7S7C - chains A and B of the 7 polymer chains in the assembly; structure by electron microscopy, 3.62 A resolution.

== Chain A ==
Protein: Exosome RNA helicase MTR4
Organism: Homo sapiens
Notes: EC 3.6.4.13
Reference sequence: P42285 (MTREX_HUMAN); residues 1-1042 here = UniProt positions 1-1042
Sequence (1045 residues; row label = number of the first residue in the row; numbers below 1 keep their minus sign (Ser-2 is residue -2)):
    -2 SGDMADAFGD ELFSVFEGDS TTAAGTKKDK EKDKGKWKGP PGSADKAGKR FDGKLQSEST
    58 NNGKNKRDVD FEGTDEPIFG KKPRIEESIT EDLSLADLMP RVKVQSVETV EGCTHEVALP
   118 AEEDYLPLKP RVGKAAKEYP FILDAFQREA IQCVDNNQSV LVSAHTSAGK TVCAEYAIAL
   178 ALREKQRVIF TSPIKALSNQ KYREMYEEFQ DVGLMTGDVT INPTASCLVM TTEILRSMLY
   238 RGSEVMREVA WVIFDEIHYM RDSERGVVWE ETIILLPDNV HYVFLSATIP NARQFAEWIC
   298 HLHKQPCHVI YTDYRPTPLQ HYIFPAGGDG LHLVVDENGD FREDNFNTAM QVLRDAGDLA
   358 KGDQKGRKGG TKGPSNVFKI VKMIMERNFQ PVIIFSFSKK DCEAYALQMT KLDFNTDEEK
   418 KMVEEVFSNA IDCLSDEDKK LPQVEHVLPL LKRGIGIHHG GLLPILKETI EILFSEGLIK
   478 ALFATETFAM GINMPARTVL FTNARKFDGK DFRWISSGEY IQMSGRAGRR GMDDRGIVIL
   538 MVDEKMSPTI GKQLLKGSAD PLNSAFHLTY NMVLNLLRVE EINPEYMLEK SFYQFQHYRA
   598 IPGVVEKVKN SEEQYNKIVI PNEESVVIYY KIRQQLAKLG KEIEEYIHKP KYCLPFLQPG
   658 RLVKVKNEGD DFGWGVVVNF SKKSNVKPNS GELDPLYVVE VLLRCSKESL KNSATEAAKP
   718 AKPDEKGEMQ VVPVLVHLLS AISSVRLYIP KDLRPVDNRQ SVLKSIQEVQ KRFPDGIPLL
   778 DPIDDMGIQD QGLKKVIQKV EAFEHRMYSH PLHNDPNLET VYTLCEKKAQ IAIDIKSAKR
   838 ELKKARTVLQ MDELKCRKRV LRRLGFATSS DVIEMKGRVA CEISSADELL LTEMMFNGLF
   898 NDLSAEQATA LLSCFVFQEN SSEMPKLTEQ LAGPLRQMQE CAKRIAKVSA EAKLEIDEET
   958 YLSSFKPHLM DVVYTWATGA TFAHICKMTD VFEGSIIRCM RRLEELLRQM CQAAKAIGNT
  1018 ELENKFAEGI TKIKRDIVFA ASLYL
Unresolved in the structure: -2 to 95, 357-369, 682-691
Construct notes: expression tag (-2 to 0)
From the paper describing this entry:
  - binding site for the 28-nt RNA strand: Phe504
  - mutagenesis - E253Q: abolished catalytic activity (citing earlier work)

== Chain B ==
Protein: Zinc finger CCHC domain-containing protein 8
Organism: Homo sapiens
Reference sequence: Q6NZY4 (ZCHC8_HUMAN); the construct lacks a stretch of the UniProt sequence and is renumbered around it, so the offset changes along the chain: 1-244 = UniProt 1-244; 271-403 = UniProt 271-403; 496-507 = UniProt 404-415; 508-707 = UniProt 508-707
Sequence (618 residues; each row starts with the number of its first residue; note: 117 numbers in that range are skipped by the numbering (no residue carries them; nothing is unmodelled there); a row labelled like 246A-246Y holds insertion residues (246A, then the next letters in order); numbers below 1 keep their minus sign (Ser-2 is residue -2)):
    -2 SGDMAAEVYF GDLELFEPFD HPEESIPKPV HTRFKDDDGD EEDENGVGDA ELRERLRQCE
    58 ETIEQLRAEN QELKRKLNIL TRPSGILVND TKLDGPILQI LFMNNAISKQ YHQEIEEFVS
   118 NLVKRFEEQQ KNDVEKTSFN LLPQPSSIVL EEDHKVEESC AIKNNKEAFS VVGSVLYFTN
   178 FCLDKLGQPL LNENPQLSEG WEIPKYHQVF SHIVSLEGQE IQVKAKRPKP HCFNCGSEEH
   238 QMKDCPM
   246 P
246A-246Y RNAARISEKRKEYMDACGEANNQNF
   271 QQRYHAEEVE ERFGRFKPGV ISEELQDALG VTDKSLPPFI YRMRQLGYPP GWLKEAELEN
   331 SGLALYDGKD GTDGETEVGE IQQNKSVTYD LSKLVNYPGF NISTPRGIPD EWRIFGSIPM
   391 QACQQKDVFA NYL
   496 TSNFQAPGVK SGGAVDEDAL TLEELEEQQR RIWAALEQAE SVNSDSDVPV DTPLTGNSVA
   556 SSPCPNELDL PVPEGKTSEK QTLDEPEVPE IFTKKSEAGH ASSPDSEVTS LCQKEKAELA
   616 PVNTEGALLD NGSVVPNCDI SNGGSQKLFP ADTSPSTATK IHSPIPDMSK FATGITPFEF
   676 ENMAESTGMY LRIRSLLKNS PRNQQKNKKA SE
Unresolved in the structure: -2 to 65, 217-227, 246A-246Y, 339-354, 496-658, 703-707
Construct notes: expression tag (-2 to 0)
Ion coordination: Zn2+: Cys229, Cys232, Ser234, His237, Cys242
From the paper describing this entry:
  - disease-associated variants - P186L: decreased expression (citing earlier work)

== How chain A and chain B interact ==
Contacting residue pairs (170):
  Arg200(A) with Ser681(B); Tyr685(B)
  Glu204(A) with Leu686(B)
  Met212(A) with Phe673(B), hydrophobic; Phe675(B), hydrophobic
  Gly214(A) with Asn677(B)
  Asp215(A) with Asn677(B)
  Val216(A) with Asn677(B)
  Thr217(A) with Glu676(B), hydrogen bond (side chain-backbone); Asn677(B), hydrogen bond (backbone-backbone); Met678(B), hydrogen bond; Ala679(B)
  Ile218(A) with Ala679(B)
  Pro220(A) with Phe675(B), hydrophobic; Met678(B), hydrophobic
  Ile231(A) with Phe673(B), hydrophobic
  Met235(A) with Phe673(B), hydrophobic
  Leu236(A) with Phe666(B)
  Tyr237(A) with Phe666(B)
  Arg238(A) with Ala667(B); Thr671(B)
  Gly239(A) with Met663(B); Phe666(B); Ala667(B)
  Met243(A) with Met663(B)
  Arg244(A) with Asp662(B), salt bridge; Met663(B)
  Leu272(A) with Ile660(B)
  Asp326(A) with Leu333(B); Tyr336(B), hydrogen bond
  Gly327(A) with Ala334(B); Tyr336(B)
  Leu328(A) with Ala334(B), hydrogen bond (backbone-backbone); Leu335(B); Tyr336(B), hydrogen bond (backbone-backbone)
  His329(A) with Tyr336(B)
  Leu330(A) with Tyr336(B), hydrogen bond (backbone-backbone); Asp337(B)
  Arg339(A) with Asp337(B), salt bridge; Gly338(B)
  Asn342(A) with Gly338(B)
  Gly370(A) with Ser331(B), hydrogen bond (backbone-side chain)
  Lys376(A) with Ser331(B)
  Ile377(A) with Leu333(B), hydrophobic
  Met380(A) with Leu335(B), hydrophobic
  Glu383(A) with Asn330(B); Ser331(B)
  Arg384(A) with Leu333(B), hydrogen bond (side chain-backbone); Leu335(B)
  Lys397(A) with Gln271(B)
  Glu400(A) with Gln272(B); Arg273(B), salt bridge; Tyr274(B)
  Ala401(A) with Gln271(B)
  Leu404(A) with Tyr274(B), hydrophobic; Glu277(B)
  Lys408(A) with Lys324(B); Glu325(B); Glu327(B), hydrogen bond (side chain-backbone); Leu328(B)
  Met419(A) with Asn694(B)
  Glu422(A) with Leu691(B)
  Val423(A) with Leu692(B), hydrophobic
  Asn426(A) with Met684(B); Arg687(B); Leu691(B)
  Pro439(A) with His275(B)
  Gln440(A) with Tyr274(B), hydrogen bond (backbone-side chain)
  His443(A) with Tyr274(B); His275(B)
  Val444(A) with Tyr274(B), hydrophobic
  Ile454(A) with Tyr274(B), hydrophobic
  Leu459(A) with Tyr274(B), hydrophobic
  Leu463(A) with Tyr274(B)
  Ser472(A) with Arg697(B)
  Glu473(A) with Arg697(B); Asn698(B)
  Leu475(A) with Pro696(B)
  Arg575(A) with Phe666(B), hydrogen bond (side chain-backbone); Thr668(B); Ile670(B)
  Val576(A) with Phe666(B)
  Glu577(A) with Pro661(B); Lys665(B), salt bridge
  Glu578(A) with Pro659(B); Pro661(B)
  Tyr583(A) with Ile660(B)
  Pro647(A) with Glu190(B)
  Lys648(A) with Pro142(B)
  Tyr649(A) with Pro142(B), hydrophobic
  Leu651(A) with Glu190(B); Trp198(B)
  Pro652(A) with Gln141(B); Gly184(B); Gln185(B)
  Phe653(A) with Ser143(B); Leu183(B)
  Leu654(A) with Trp198(B)
  Gln655(A) with Asp181(B); Gly184(B); Gln185(B)
  Pro656(A) with Glu199(B); Pro201(B)
  Arg658(A) with Asp181(B)
  Asn664(A) with Val211(B)
  Phe669(A) with Val211(B), hydrophobic
  Val675(A) with Pro201(B); Tyr203(B), hydrophobic
  Asn676(A) with Ile200(B); Tyr203(B), hydrogen bond
  Phe677(A) with Pro192(B)
  Tyr694(A) with Glu190(B), hydrogen bond
  Leu707(A) with Phe207(B), hydrophobic
  Ser710(A) with Phe207(B)
  Thr712(A) with His209(B)
  Glu713(A) with His209(B)
  Ala714(A) with Glu214(B), hydrogen bond (backbone-side chain)
  Ala715(A) with Phe207(B), hydrophobic; Val211(B), hydrophobic
  Val728(A) with Tyr203(B), hydrophobic; Phe207(B)
  Val729(A) with Val211(B), hydrophobic
  Pro730(A) with Phe207(B); His209(B); Val211(B), hydrogen bond (backbone-backbone)
  Leu732(A) with Ile210(B), hydrophobic; Ser212(B)
  Leu735(A) with Val211(B), hydrophobic; Ser212(B)
  Ser741(A) with Asp181(B)
  Val742(A) with Cys179(B); Leu180(B), hydrophobic
  Arg743(A) with Phe178(B); Cys179(B), hydrogen bond (backbone-backbone); Asp181(B), salt bridge
  Leu744(A) with Asn177(B)
  Tyr745(A) with Tyr174(B); Phe175(B), hydrogen bond (side chain-backbone); Thr176(B); Asn177(B); Phe178(B)
  Ile746(A) with Glu199(B); Pro201(B), hydrophobic
  Lys748(A) with Glu199(B); Pro201(B); Lys202(B), hydrogen bond (backbone-backbone)
  Asp749(A) with Lys202(B)
  Leu750(A) with Pro201(B), hydrophobic; Lys202(B), hydrogen bond (backbone-backbone); His204(B)
  Arg751(A) with Lys202(B); His204(B), hydrogen bond (backbone-side chain)
  Arg756(A) with His204(B), hydrogen bond
  Val766(A) with Phe178(B), hydrophobic
  Arg769(A) with Phe178(B)
  Asp782(A) with Ser143(B)
  Met783(A) with Ser143(B)
  Arg875(A) with Gly669(B)
  Cys878(A) with Ile670(B), hydrophobic
  Glu879(A) with Ile670(B); Thr671(B)
  Phe989(A) with Arg273(B)
  Glu990(A) with Arg273(B), salt bridge
  Glu1001(A) with Asn677(B)
  Arg1005(A) with Glu676(B); Asn677(B), hydrogen bond
  Gln1009(A) with Glu674(B), hydrogen bond
  Leu1040(A) with Tyr685(B)
  Leu1042(A) with Ser681(B), hydrogen bond (backbone-side chain); Thr682(B), hydrogen bond (backbone-side chain)
Other interface residues (no listed pair), chain A (138 interface residues in all): Ser240, Ile271, Pro274, Tyr319, Phe321, Arg351, Lys379, Glu416, Ala427, Cys430, Val441, His456, Ile469, Gly474, Ile579, Lys680, Val695, Glu697, Cys702, Ser706, Ala711, Gln727, Val731, Ser762, Phe770, Leu777, Gly784, Lys1012, Lys1031, Ser1039, Tyr1041
Other interface residues (no listed pair), chain B (88 interface residues in all): Lys182, Val206, Ser208, Gln216, Glu329, Pro672, Gly683, Ile688, Arg689, Ser695

== In short ==
138 residues of chain A face 88 of chain B across their interface; the contacts include 26 hydrogen bonds and
6 salt bridges. Polar contacts include Arg244(A)-Asp662(B), Arg339(A)-Asp337(B) and Glu400(A)-Arg273(B). From
the paper: a binding site for the 28-nt RNA strand at Phe504(A); E253Q of chain A abolishes catalytic
activity.
Chain A is Exosome RNA helicase MTR4 and chain B is Zinc finger CCHC domain-containing protein 8, both from
Homo sapiens; the structure, Human Nuclear Exosome Targeting (NEXT) complex bound to RNA (substrate 2), was
determined by electron microscopy (same publication as 7S7B).
